5ZVC - chains A and B; structure by X-ray diffraction, 1.80 A resolution.

[Chain A (and B)]
Protein: Major capsid protein VP1
Organism: Norovirus Hu/GII.13/10N4598/2010/NP
Notes: fragment: P domain; chain B of this document is another copy of the same molecule, construct and numbering; everything in this record applies to it too
UniProtKB: A0A0D6CBA8 (A0A0D6CBA8_9CALI); numbering as in UniProt (aligned over 222-538)
Sequence (317 residues; row label = number of the first residue in the row):
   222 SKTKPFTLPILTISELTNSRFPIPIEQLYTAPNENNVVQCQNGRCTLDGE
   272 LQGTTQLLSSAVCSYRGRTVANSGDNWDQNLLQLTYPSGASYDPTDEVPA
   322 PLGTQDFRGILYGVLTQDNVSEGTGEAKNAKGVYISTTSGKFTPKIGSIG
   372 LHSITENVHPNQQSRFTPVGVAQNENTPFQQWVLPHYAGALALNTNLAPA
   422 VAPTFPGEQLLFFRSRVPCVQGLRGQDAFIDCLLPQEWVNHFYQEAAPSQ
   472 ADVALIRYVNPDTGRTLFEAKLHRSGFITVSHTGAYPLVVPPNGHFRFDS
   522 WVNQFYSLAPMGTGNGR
Unresolved in the structure: 222-224, 533-538 (chain B: 222-223, 535-538)

[Interface between chain A and chain B]
Residue-residue contacts (92):
  Pro230(A) - Gln465(B)
  Ile231(A) - Gln465(B)  hydrogen bond (backbone-side chain)
  Leu232(A) - Gln465(B)
  Ser235(A) - Leu279(B)
  Glu236(A) - Leu278(B)
  Glu236(A) - Leu279(B)
  Thr238(A) - Leu279(B)
  Pro243(A) - Ser281(B)
  Pro245(A) - Ser281(B)
  Leu278(A) - Glu236(B)
  Leu279(A) - Ser235(B)
  Leu279(A) - Glu236(B)
  Leu279(A) - Leu237(B)
  Leu279(A) - Thr238(B)
  Leu279(A) - Pro245(B)  hydrophobic
  Leu279(A) - Glu458(B)
  Ser281(A) - Pro243(B)
  Ser281(A) - Ile244(B)
  Ser281(A) - Pro245(B)
  Trp298(A) - Glu347(B)
  Tyr333(A) - Ala348(B)  hydrophobic
  Tyr333(A) - Ala351(B)
  Val335(A) - Val335(B)  hydrophobic
  Val335(A) - Val390(B)  hydrophobic
  Thr337(A) - Pro439(B)
  Asn340(A) - Cys440(B)  hydrogen bond (side chain-backbone)
  Asn340(A) - Gly443(B)
  Asn340(A) - Leu444(B)
  Asn340(A) - Arg445(B)
  Asn340(A) - Gln447(B)
  Val341(A) - Gly443(B)  hydrogen bond (backbone-backbone)
  Val341(A) - Arg445(B)
  Ser342(A) - Gly443(B)
  Ser342(A) - Arg445(B)
  Glu343(A) - Gln394(B)  hydrogen bond
  Glu343(A) - Asn395(B)
  Glu343(A) - Glu396(B)
  Glu343(A) - Gln442(B)  hydrogen bond (backbone-side chain)
  Glu343(A) - Gly443(B)
  Glu343(A) - Leu444(B)  hydrogen bond (side chain-backbone)
  Gly344(A) - Glu396(B)
  Gly346(A) - Gln442(B)  hydrogen bond (backbone-side chain)
  Glu347(A) - Trp298(B)
  Glu347(A) - Tyr355(B)
  Glu347(A) - His373(B)  salt bridge
  Glu347(A) - Ile375(B)
  Glu347(A) - Gln442(B)
  Ala348(A) - Tyr333(B)  hydrophobic
  Ala348(A) - Tyr355(B)  hydrogen bond (backbone-side chain)
  Ala348(A) - Ile375(B)  hydrophobic
  Ala348(A) - Val441(B)
  Lys349(A) - Val441(B)  hydrogen bond (backbone-backbone)
  Asn350(A) - Cys440(B)  hydrogen bond (side chain-backbone)
  Asn350(A) - Val441(B)  hydrogen bond (backbone-backbone)
  Ala351(A) - Tyr333(B)
  Ala351(A) - Val441(B)  hydrophobic
  Tyr355(A) - Glu347(B)
  Tyr355(A) - Ala348(B)  hydrogen bond (side chain-backbone)
  His373(A) - Glu347(B)  salt bridge
  Ile375(A) - Glu347(B)
  Arg386(A) - Arg437(B)  hydrogen bond (side chain-backbone)
  Arg386(A) - Pro439(B)
  Val390(A) - Val335(B)  hydrophobic
  Gln394(A) - Glu343(B)  hydrogen bond
  Asn395(A) - Glu343(B)
  Glu396(A) - Glu343(B)
  Glu396(A) - Gly344(B)
  Pro439(A) - Thr337(B)
  Cys440(A) - Asn340(B)  hydrogen bond (backbone-side chain)
  Cys440(A) - Asn350(B)  hydrogen bond (backbone-side chain)
  Val441(A) - Ala348(B)
  Val441(A) - Lys349(B)  hydrogen bond (backbone-backbone)
  Val441(A) - Asn350(B)  hydrogen bond (backbone-backbone)
  Val441(A) - Ala351(B)  hydrophobic
  Gln442(A) - Val341(B)
  Gln442(A) - Glu343(B)  hydrogen bond (side chain-backbone)
  Gln442(A) - Gly346(B)  hydrogen bond (side chain-backbone)
  Gln442(A) - Glu347(B)
  Gly443(A) - Asn340(B)
  Gly443(A) - Val341(B)  hydrogen bond (backbone-backbone)
  Gly443(A) - Ser342(B)
  Gly443(A) - Glu343(B)
  Leu444(A) - Asn340(B)
  Leu444(A) - Glu343(B)  hydrogen bond (backbone-side chain)
  Arg445(A) - Asn340(B)
  Arg445(A) - Val341(B)
  Arg445(A) - Ser342(B)
  Gln447(A) - Asn340(B)
  Glu458(A) - Leu279(B)
  Gln465(A) - Pro230(B)
  Gln465(A) - Ile231(B)
  Gln465(A) - Leu232(B)
Interface residues without a listed pair, chain A (50 interface residues in all): Leu237, Ile244, Ser309, Thr388, Pro389, Tyr464
Interface residues without a listed pair, chain B (53 interface residues in all): Glu247, Arg386, Thr388, Pro389, Val438, Gly446, Tyr464

[Summary]
The interface between chain A and chain B involves 50 residues on one side and 53 on the other; the contacts
include 22 hydrogen bonds and 2 salt bridges. Polar contacts include Glu347(A)-His373(B), Ile231(A)-Gln465(B)
and Asn340(A)-Cys440(B).
Both chains are Major capsid protein VP1 (Norovirus Hu/GII.13/10N4598/2010/NP). Entry 5ZVC (P domain of GII.13
norovirus capsid complexed with Lewis A trisaccharide) was determined by X-ray diffraction, deposited together
with 5ZUQ, 5ZUS, 5ZV5, 5ZV7 and 5ZV9.
